Entry 3S20 (X-ray diffraction, 1.88 A resolution); this record covers chains A and B.

[Chain A (and B)]
Molecule: 3-oxoacyl-[ACP] synthase III
Source organism: Xanthomonas campestris pv. campestris
Notes: chain B of this document is another copy of the same molecule, construct and numbering; everything in this record applies to it too
UniProtKB: Q8PDX2 (Q8PDX2_XANCP); residues 21-358 here correspond to UniProt positions 1-338 (UniProt number = residue number - 20)
Chain sequence (344 residues; numbered 15 to 358; the number before each row is that of its first residue):
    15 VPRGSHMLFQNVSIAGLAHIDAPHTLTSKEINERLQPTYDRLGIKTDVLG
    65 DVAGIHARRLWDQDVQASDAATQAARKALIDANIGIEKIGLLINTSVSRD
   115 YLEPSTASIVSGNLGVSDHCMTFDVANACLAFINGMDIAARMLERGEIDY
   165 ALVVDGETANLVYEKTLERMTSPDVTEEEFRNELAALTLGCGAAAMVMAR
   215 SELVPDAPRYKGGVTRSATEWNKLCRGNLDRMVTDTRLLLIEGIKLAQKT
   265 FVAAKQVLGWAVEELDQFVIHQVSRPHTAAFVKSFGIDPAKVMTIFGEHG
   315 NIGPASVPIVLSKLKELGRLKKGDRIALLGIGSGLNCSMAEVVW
Differences from the reference sequence: expression tag (15-20)
Small-molecule neighbours: cerulenin (CER; (2s, 3r)-3-hydroxy-4-oxo-7,10-trans,trans-dodecadienamide): A142, C143, C239, L253, L254, I258, H285, V287, H291, N315, I345, G346, S347
Curated features (UniProtKB/Swiss-Prot):
  - active site: E117 (Proton acceptor), C143 (Acyl-thioester intermediate)
  - binding site (Mn(2+)): H38, D76
  - site: H285 (Important for activity)
Reported in the primary citation:
  - catalytic residues: E117 (proposed by the authors, not directly observed)

[How chain A and chain B interact]
Pairs across the interface (86):
  M21(A) - R159(B)  hydrogen bond (backbone-side chain)
  M21(A) - G160(B)
  M21(A) - E161(B)
  L22(A) - R159(B)  hydrogen bond (backbone-side chain)
  F23(A) - R159(B)
  V111(A) - L116(B)
  V111(A) - E117(B)
  R113(A) - R113(B)
  R113(A) - L116(B)
  R113(A) - A140(B)
  L116(A) - V111(B)
  L116(A) - R113(B)
  E117(A) - V111(B)
  E117(A) - A142(B)
  E117(A) - S347(B)  hydrogen bond
  P118(A) - N236(B)
  P118(A) - S347(B)
  S119(A) - A140(B)
  S119(A) - N141(B)
  S122(A) - T233(B)
  S122(A) - N236(B)
  S122(A) - G348(B)
  I123(A) - N236(B)
  S125(A) - T233(B)
  G126(A) - T233(B)
  G126(A) - N236(B)
  V130(A) - T233(B)
  S131(A) - S231(B)  hydrogen bond (backbone-side chain)
  D132(A) - R230(B)
  D132(A) - S231(B)  hydrogen bond (backbone-backbone)
  D132(A) - K263(B)  salt bridge
  H133(A) - R230(B)  hydrogen bond
  C134(A) - S231(B)  hydrogen bond (backbone-side chain)
  T136(A) - N141(B)
  T136(A) - N350(B)  hydrogen bond
  F137(A) - A140(B)
  F137(A) - N141(B)
  F137(A) - I152(B)  hydrophobic
  D138(A) - V139(B)
  D138(A) - A140(B)  hydrogen bond (backbone-backbone)
  V139(A) - D138(B)
  A140(A) - R113(B)
  A140(A) - S119(B)
  A140(A) - F137(B)
  A140(A) - D138(B)  hydrogen bond (backbone-backbone)
  N141(A) - S119(B)
  N141(A) - T136(B)
  N141(A) - F137(B)
  A142(A) - E117(B)
  R155(A) - M156(B)
  R155(A) - E161(B)  salt bridge
  M156(A) - R155(B)
  E158(A) - R159(B)  salt bridge
  R159(A) - M21(B)  hydrogen bond (side chain-backbone)
  R159(A) - F23(B)
  R159(A) - E158(B)  salt bridge
  E161(A) - R155(B)  salt bridge
  T229(A) - M135(B)
  R230(A) - D132(B)
  R230(A) - H133(B)  hydrogen bond
  S231(A) - S131(B)  hydrogen bond (side chain-backbone)
  S231(A) - D132(B)  hydrogen bond (backbone-backbone)
  S231(A) - C134(B)  hydrogen bond (side chain-backbone)
  T233(A) - S122(B)
  T233(A) - S125(B)  hydrogen bond
  T233(A) - G126(B)
  T233(A) - V130(B)
  N236(A) - P118(B)
  N236(A) - S122(B)
  N236(A) - I123(B)
  N236(A) - G126(B)
  C239(A) - E117(B)  hydrogen bond
  C239(A) - P118(B)
  R240(A) - Y115(B)  hydrogen bond
  R240(A) - E117(B)
  R240(A) - P118(B)
  G241(A) - Y115(B)
  G241(A) - L116(B)  hydrogen bond (backbone-backbone)
  G241(A) - E117(B)  hydrogen bond (backbone-backbone)
  N242(A) - Y115(B)
  N242(A) - L116(B)
  L243(A) - L116(B)  hydrophobic
  K263(A) - D132(B)  salt bridge
  S347(A) - E117(B)  hydrogen bond
  G348(A) - S122(B)
  N350(A) - T136(B)
Also at the interface, not in a pair above, chain A (48 interface residues in all): Y115, M135, N148, I152
Also at the interface, not in a pair above, chain B (44 interface residues in all): D114, N148, T229

[In short]
48 residues of chain A face 44 of chain B across their interface; the contacts include 21 hydrogen bonds and 6
salt bridges. Polar pairs include D132(A)-K263(B), R155(A)-E161(B) and E158(A)-R159(B). Bound to chain A:
cerulenin. The paper reports the catalytic residue E117(A).
Both chains are 3-oxoacyl-[ACP] synthase III (Xanthomonas campestris pv. campestris). Entry 3S20 (Crystal
structure of cerulenin bound Xanthomonas campestri OleA (soak)) was determined by X-ray diffraction (same
publication as 3S1Z, 3ROW, 3S21 and 3S23).
